PDB entry 3DFR | X-ray diffraction, 1.70 A resolution | chain A

[Chain A]
Protein: Dihydrofolate reductase
Source organism: Lactobacillus casei
Notes: EC 1.5.1.3
Reference sequence: P00381 (DYR_LACCA); residues 1-162 here = UniProt positions 1-162
Chain sequence (162 residues; numbered 1 to 162; the number before each row is that of its first residue):
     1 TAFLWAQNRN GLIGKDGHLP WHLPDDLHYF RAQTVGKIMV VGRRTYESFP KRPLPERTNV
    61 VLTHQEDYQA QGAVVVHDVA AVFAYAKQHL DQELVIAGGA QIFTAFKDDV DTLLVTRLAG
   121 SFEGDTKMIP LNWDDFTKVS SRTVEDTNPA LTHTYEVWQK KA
Differences from the reference sequence: conflict Asn-8 (Asp in P00381), Asn-10 (Asp in P00381), Leu-90 (Pro in P00381)
Residues lining bound ligands:
  - methotrexate (MTX): Leu-4, Trp-5, Ala-6, Leu-19, Asp-26, Leu-27, His-28, Phe-30, Arg-31, Thr-45, Ser-48, Phe-49, Pro-50, Leu-54, Arg-57, Ala-97, Thr-116
  - NADPH (NDP; NADPH dihydro-nicotinamide-adenine-dinucleotide phosphate): Trp-5, Ala-6, Ile-13, Gly-14, Lys-15, Gly-17, His-18, Leu-19, Trp-21, Gly-42, Arg-43, Arg-44, Thr-45, Leu-62, Thr-63, His-64, Gln-65, His-77, Asp-78, Ala-97, Gly-98, Gly-99, Ala-100, Gln-101, Ile-102, Ala-105, Thr-126

[In short]
Ligands of chain A: NADPH and methotrexate.
Chain A is Dihydrofolate reductase (Lactobacillus casei); the structure, Crystal structures of escherichia
coli and lactobacillus casei dihydrofolate reductase refined at 1.7 angstroms resolution. I. ..., was
determined by X-ray diffraction together with 4DFR from the same study.
